PDB entry 3KRW | X-ray diffraction, 2.90 A resolution | chains B and G of the 3 polymer chains in the assembly

# Chain B
Name: Guanine nucleotide-binding protein G(I)/G(S)/G(T) subunit beta-1
Source organism: Bos taurus
UniProt: P62871 (GBB1_BOVIN); residues 1-340 here = UniProt positions 1-340
Amino-acid sequence (340 residues; row label = number of the first residue in the row):
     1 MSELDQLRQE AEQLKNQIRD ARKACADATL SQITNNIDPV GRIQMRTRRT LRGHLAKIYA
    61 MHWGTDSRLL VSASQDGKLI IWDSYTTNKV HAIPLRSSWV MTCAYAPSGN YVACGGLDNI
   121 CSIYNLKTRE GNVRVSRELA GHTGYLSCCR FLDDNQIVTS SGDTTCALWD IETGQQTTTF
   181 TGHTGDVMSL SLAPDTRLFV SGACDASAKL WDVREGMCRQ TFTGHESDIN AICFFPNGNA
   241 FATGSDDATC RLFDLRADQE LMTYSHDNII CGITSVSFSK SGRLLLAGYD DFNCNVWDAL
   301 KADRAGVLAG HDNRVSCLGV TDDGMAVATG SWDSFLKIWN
Not modelled in the structure: 1-2
Swiss-Prot annotation at these positions:
  - modified residue: Ser2 (N-acetylserine), His266 (Phosphohistidine)

# Chain G
Name: Guanine nucleotide-binding protein G(I)/G(S)/G(O) subunit gamma-2
Source organism: Bos taurus
UniProt: P63212 (GBG2_BOVIN); numbering as in UniProt (aligned over 1-68)
Amino-acid sequence (74 residues; each row starts with the number of its first residue; numbers below 1 keep their minus sign (His-5 is residue -5)):
    -5 HHHHHHMASN NTASIAQARK LVEQLKMEAN IDRIKVSKAA ADLMAYCEAH AKEDPLLTPV
    55 PASENPFREK KFFC
Not modelled in the structure: -5 to 7
Modified / non-standard residues: Cys68 (o-methylcysteine; CMT)
Sequence notes: expression tag (-5 to 0)
Swiss-Prot annotation at these positions:
  - modified residue: Ala2 (N-acetylalanine)

# Chain B / chain G interface
Contacting residue pairs - 84 pairs, chain B then chain G:
  Glu3(B) - Ile9(G)
  Leu7(B) - Arg13(G)
  Leu7(B) - Val16(G)
  Arg8(B) - Leu15(G)
  Glu10(B) - Val16(G)
  Ala11(B) - Leu19(G)
  Leu14(B) - Val16(G)
  Leu14(B) - Lys20(G)
  Gln17(B) - Ala23(G)
  Ile18(B) - Leu19(G)
  Ile18(B) - Glu22(G)
  Ile18(B) - Ala23(G)  hydrophobic
  Ala21(B) - Arg27(G)
  Arg22(B) - Arg27(G)
  Ala24(B) - Lys29(G)  hydrogen bond (backbone-side chain)
  Cys25(B) - Arg27(G)
  Cys25(B) - Ile28(G)  hydrogen bond (side chain-backbone)
  Cys25(B) - Lys29(G)
  Cys25(B) - Val30(G)  hydrogen bond (backbone-backbone)
  Asp27(B) - Lys29(G)
  Asp27(B) - Val30(G)
  Asp27(B) - Ser31(G)  hydrogen bond
  Ala28(B) - Val30(G)
  Leu30(B) - Ala34(G)  hydrophobic
  Ile33(B) - Ser31(G)
  Ile33(B) - Ala34(G)  hydrophobic
  Ile33(B) - Met38(G)  hydrophobic
  Ile37(B) - Met38(G)  hydrophobic
  Ile43(B) - Leu50(G)
  Arg48(B) - Phe61(G)
  Arg48(B) - Arg62(G)
  Arg49(B) - Pro60(G)  hydrogen bond (side chain-backbone)
  Arg49(B) - Phe61(G)
  Arg68(B) - Cys68(G)  hydrogen bond (side chain-backbone)
  Ser84(B) - Phe61(G)
  Tyr85(B) - Pro60(G)
  Tyr85(B) - Phe61(G)  hydrophobic
  Tyr85(B) - Phe67(G)  hydrophobic
  Thr181(B) - Lys14(G)
  Cys218(B) - Gln18(G)  hydrogen bond (backbone-side chain)
  Arg219(B) - Glu22(G)
  Gln220(B) - Glu22(G)
  Gln220(B) - Ile25(G)
  Thr221(B) - Glu22(G)  hydrogen bond (backbone-side chain)
  Phe235(B) - Tyr40(G)  hydrophobic
  Phe235(B) - Cys41(G)  hydrophobic
  Pro236(B) - Tyr40(G)
  Asn237(B) - Tyr40(G)
  Leu252(B) - Leu37(G)  hydrophobic
  Asp254(B) - Ala33(G)
  Asp254(B) - Leu37(G)
  Arg256(B) - Arg27(G)
  Arg256(B) - Ile28(G)  hydrogen bond (backbone-backbone)
  Arg256(B) - Asp36(G)  salt bridge
  Ala257(B) - Ile28(G)
  Ala257(B) - Ala33(G)  hydrophobic
  Asp258(B) - Ile25(G)
  Asp258(B) - Arg27(G)  salt bridge
  Gln259(B) - Val30(G)
  Leu261(B) - Val30(G)  hydrophobic
  Leu261(B) - Leu37(G)  hydrophobic
  Ser279(B) - Asp48(G)  hydrogen bond
  Ser279(B) - Leu50(G)
  Lys280(B) - Asp48(G)
  Ser281(B) - Tyr40(G)
  Ser281(B) - His44(G)
  Ser281(B) - Asp48(G)  hydrogen bond
  Ser281(B) - Leu51(G)
  Arg283(B) - Cys41(G)
  Arg283(B) - Leu51(G)
  Leu284(B) - Leu51(G)  hydrophobic
  Leu300(B) - Met38(G)  hydrophobic
  Leu300(B) - Cys41(G)  hydrophobic
  Asp323(B) - Pro49(G)
  Gly324(B) - Pro49(G)
  Gly324(B) - Leu50(G)
  Met325(B) - Val54(G)  hydrophobic
  Met325(B) - Glu58(G)
  Met325(B) - Asn59(G)
  Ala326(B) - Phe61(G)  hydrophobic
  Ile338(B) - Phe61(G)  hydrophobic
  Asn340(B) - Asn59(G)
  Asn340(B) - Phe61(G)
  Asn340(B) - Arg62(G)  hydrogen bond
Also at the interface, not in a pair above, chain B (60 interface residues in all): Lys15, Ala26, Thr29, Thr34, Val40, Met45, Gly182, Ala240, Gly282, Val327
Also at the interface, not in a pair above, chain G (41 interface residues in all): Ala12, Asp26, Ala35, Ala45, Glu47

# Summary
Chain B and chain G form an interface of 60 and 41 residues respectively; the contacts include 12 hydrogen
bonds and 2 salt bridges. Polar pairs include Arg256(B)-Asp36(G), Asp258(B)-Arg27(G) and Ala24(B)-Lys29(G).
Chain B is Guanine nucleotide-binding protein G(I)/G(S)/G(T) subunit beta-1 and chain G is Guanine
nucleotide-binding protein G(I)/G(S)/G(O) subunit gamma-2, both from Bos taurus; the structure, Human GRK2 in
complex with Gbetgamma subunits and balanol (soak), was determined by X-ray diffraction, deposited together
with 3KRX and 3CIK.
